Entry 5XF6 (X-ray diffraction, 2.63 A resolution); this record covers chains H and J of the 10 polymer chains in the assembly.

Chain H:
Molecule: Histone H2B 1.1
Source organism: Xenopus laevis
UniProtKB: P02281 (H2B11_XENLA); residues -2 to 122 here correspond to UniProt positions 2-126 (UniProt number = residue number + 4)
Amino-acid sequence (125 residues; row label = number of the first residue in the row; numbers below 1 keep their minus sign (Pro-2 is residue -2)):
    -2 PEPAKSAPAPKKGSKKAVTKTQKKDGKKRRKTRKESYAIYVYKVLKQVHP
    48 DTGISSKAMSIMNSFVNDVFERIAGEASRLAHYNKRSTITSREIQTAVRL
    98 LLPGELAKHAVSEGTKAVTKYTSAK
Not modelled in the structure: -2 to 27
Differences from the reference sequence: variant Thr29 (Ser33 in P02281)
Metal / ion sites: Ru ion: Glu102, His106
Small-molecule neighbours: RUD ([ethane6-3-(p-tolyl)propanoic acid]Ru(1,3,5-triaza-7-phosphaadamantane)Cl2): Glu102, Lys105, His106
Swiss-Prot annotation at these positions:
  - modified residue: Lys2 (N6-acetyllysine), Lys9 (N6-acetyllysine), Ser11 (Phosphoserine), Lys12 (N6-acetyllysine), Lys17 (N6-acetyllysine)
  - glycosylation: Ser109 (O-linked (GlcNAc) serine)
  - cross-link: Lys117 (Glycyl lysine isopeptide (Lys-Gly) (interchain with G-Cter in ubiquitin))
What the authors report for this chain:
  - RUD coordination: Glu102, His106

Chain J:
Molecule: 145-nt DNA strand
Sequence (145 nucleotides; each row starts with the number of its first residue; numbers below 1 keep their minus sign (DA-72 is residue -72)):
   -72 ATCAATATCCACCTGCAGATACTACCAAAAGTGTATTTGGAAACTGCTCC
   -22 ATCAAAAGGCATGTTCAGCTGATTCAGCTGAACATGCCTTTTGATGGAGC
    28 AGTTTCCAAATACACTTTTGGTAGTATCTGCAGGTGGATATTGAT

How chain H and chain J interact:
Pairs across the interface (17; chain H residue first):
  Lys28(H) - DG29(J)  phosphate contact
  Lys28(H) - DT30(J)  salt bridge to the phosphate
  Thr29(H) - DG29(J)  hydrogen bond to the phosphate
  Arg30(H) - DA-45(J)  sugar contact
  Arg30(H) - DA-44(J)  salt bridge to the phosphate
  Tyr39(H) - DT-53(J)  hydrogen bond to the phosphate
  Gly50(H) - DT-53(J)  phosphate contact
  Ile51(H) - DA-54(J)  sugar contact
  Ile51(H) - DT-53(J)  phosphate contact
  Ser52(H) - DA-54(J)  phosphate contact
  Ser53(H) - DA-54(J)  hydrogen bond to the phosphate
  Arg83(H) - DG-33(J)  phosphate contact
  Arg83(H) - DA-32(J)  salt bridge to the phosphate
  Ser84(H) - DG-34(J)  phosphate contact
  Ser84(H) - DG-33(J)  hydrogen bond to the phosphate
  Thr85(H) - DG-34(J)  phosphate contact
  Thr85(H) - DG-33(J)  hydrogen bond to the phosphate
Interface residues without a listed pair, chain H (12 interface residues in all): Lys82

In short:
Chain H and chain J form an interface of 12 and 9 residues respectively, with 5 hydrogen bonds and 3 salt
bridges. Polar pairs include Thr29(H)-DG29(J), Tyr39(H)-DT-53(J) and Ser53(H)-DA-54(J). Bound to chain H:
compound RUD. The Ru ion site is built by Glu102(H) and His106(H). From the paper: RUD coordination by
Glu102(H) and His106(H).
Here chain H is Histone H2B 1.1 (Xenopus laevis) and chain J is a 145-nt DNA strand. Entry 5XF6 (Nucleosome
core particle with an adduct of a binuclear RAPTA (Ru-arene-phosphaadamantane) compound having an
ethylenediamine linker) was determined by X-ray diffraction, deposited together with 5XF3, 5XF4 and 5XF5.
